1ZA1 - chains A and B of the 4 polymer chains in the assembly; structure by X-ray diffraction, 2.20 A resolution.

# Chain A
Molecule: Aspartate carbamoyltransferase catalytic chain
Source organism: Escherichia coli
Notes: EC 2.1.3.2
Reference sequence: P00479 (PYRB_ECOLI); residues 1-310 here = UniProt positions 1-310
Amino-acid sequence (310 residues; row label = number of the first residue in the row):
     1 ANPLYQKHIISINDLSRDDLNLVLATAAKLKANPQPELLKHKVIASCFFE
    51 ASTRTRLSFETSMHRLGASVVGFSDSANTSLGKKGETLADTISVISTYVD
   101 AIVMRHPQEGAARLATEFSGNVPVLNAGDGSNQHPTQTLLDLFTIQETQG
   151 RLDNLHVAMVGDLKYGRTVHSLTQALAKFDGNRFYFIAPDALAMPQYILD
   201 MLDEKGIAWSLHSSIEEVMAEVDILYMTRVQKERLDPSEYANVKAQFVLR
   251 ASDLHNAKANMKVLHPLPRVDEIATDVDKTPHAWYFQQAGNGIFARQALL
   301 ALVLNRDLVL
From the paper describing this entry:
  - contacts within the chain: R54-L267 (backbone contact)

# Chain B
Molecule: Aspartate carbamoyltransferase regulatory chain
Source organism: Escherichia coli
Notes: EC 2.1.3.2
Reference sequence: P00478 (PYRI_ECOLI); residues 2-153 here correspond to UniProt positions 1-152 (UniProt number = residue number - 1)
Amino-acid sequence (153 residues; each row starts with the number of its first residue):
     1 MTHDNKLQVEAIKRGTVIDHIPAQIGFKLLSLFKLTETDQRITIGLNLPS
    51 GEMGRKDLIKIENTFLSEDQVDQLALYAPQATVNRIDNYEVVGKSRPSLP
   101 ERIDNVLVCPNSNCISHAEPVSSSFAVRKRANDIALKCKYCEKEFSHNVV
   151 LAN
Unresolved in the structure: 1
Sequence notes: initiating methionine (1)
Ion coordination: Zn2+: C109, C114, C138, C141
Residues lining bound ligands: CTP (cytidine-5'-triphosphate): T2, H3, A11, I12, V17, D19, H20, E52, L58, K60, N84, I86, Y89, V91, K94

# Interface between chain A and chain B
Pairs across the interface - 36 pairs, chain A then chain B:
  S11(A) - E142(B)  hydrogen bond
  T87(A) - A118(B)
  T87(A) - E119(B)
  L88(A) - I115(B)  hydrophobic
  L88(A) - E119(B)  hydrogen bond (backbone-side chain)
  A89(A) - E119(B)  hydrogen bond (backbone-side chain)
  A89(A) - P120(B)
  H106(A) - I115(B)
  P107(A) - N113(B)  hydrogen bond (backbone-side chain)
  Q108(A) - N113(B)  hydrogen bond (side chain-backbone)
  Q108(A) - C114(B)
  Q108(A) - I115(B)
  E109(A) - N111(B)  hydrogen bond
  E109(A) - N113(B)  hydrogen bond
  E109(A) - C114(B)
  E109(A) - I115(B)  hydrogen bond (backbone-backbone)
  E109(A) - C141(B)
  G110(A) - I115(B)
  G110(A) - Y140(B)
  G110(A) - C141(B)
  A111(A) - I115(B)
  R113(A) - K139(B)
  R113(A) - E142(B)  salt bridge
  L114(A) - I115(B)  hydrophobic
  L114(A) - E119(B)
  L114(A) - V121(B)  hydrophobic
  E117(A) - V121(B)
  E117(A) - K139(B)  salt bridge
  E117(A) - Y140(B)  hydrogen bond
  F118(A) - P120(B)
  F118(A) - V121(B)  hydrophobic
  S131(A) - K143(B)  hydrogen bond (backbone-side chain)
  N132(A) - Y140(B)
  N132(A) - C141(B)
  N132(A) - E142(B)  hydrogen bond
  Q133(A) - E142(B)  hydrogen bond

# In short
The interface between chain A and chain B involves 17 residues on one side and 13 on the other; the contacts
include 12 hydrogen bonds and 2 salt bridges. Polar pairs include R113(A)-E142(B), E117(A)-K139(B) and
S11(A)-E142(B). Chain B binds CTP. From the paper: contacts within the chain involving R54(A) and L267(A).
Chain A is Aspartate carbamoyltransferase catalytic chain and chain B is Aspartate carbamoyltransferase
regulatory chain, both from Escherichia coli; the structure, Structure of wild-type E. coli Aspartate
Transcarbamoylase in the presence of CTP at 2.20 A resolution, was determined by X-ray diffraction (same
publication as 1ZA2).
